PDB entry 6RWO | electron microscopy, 3.05 A resolution | chains K and J of the 16 polymer chains in the assembly

# Chain K (and J)
Protein: Pol protein
From: Simian immunodeficiency virus
Notes: chain J of this document is another copy of the same molecule, construct and numbering; everything in this record applies to it too
UniProtKB: E1ANT8 (E1ANT8_SIV); residues 1-289 here correspond to UniProt positions 735-1023 (UniProt number = residue number + 734)
Amino-acid sequence (290 residues; numbered 0 to 289; the number before each row is that of its first residue; numbering starts at 0):
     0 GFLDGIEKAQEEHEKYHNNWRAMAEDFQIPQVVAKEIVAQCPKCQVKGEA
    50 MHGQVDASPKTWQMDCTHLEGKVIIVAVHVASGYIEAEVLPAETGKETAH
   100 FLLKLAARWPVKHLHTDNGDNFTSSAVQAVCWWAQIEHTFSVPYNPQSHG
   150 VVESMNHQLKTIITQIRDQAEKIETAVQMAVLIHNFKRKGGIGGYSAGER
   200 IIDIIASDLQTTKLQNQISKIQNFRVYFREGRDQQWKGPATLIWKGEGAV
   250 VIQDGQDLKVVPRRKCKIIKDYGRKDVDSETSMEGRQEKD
Unresolved in the structure: 0-3, 44-56, 141-148, 218-289 (chain J: 0, 45-56, 141-149, 274-289)
Construct notes: expression tag (0); engineered mutation Asp119 (Ala853 in E1ANT8), Ser140 (Gly874 in E1ANT8), His148 (Gln882 in E1ANT8)
Bound ions: Zn2+: His12, His16, Cys40, Cys43

# Interface between chain K and chain J
Contacting residue pairs - 27 pairs, chain K then chain J:
  Glu13(K) with Gln168(J), hydrogen bond (backbone-side chain)
  Lys14(K) with Gln168(J)
  Tyr15(K) with Ile182(J); Lys186(J); Arg187(J), hydrogen bond (backbone-side chain)
  His16(K) with Arg187(J), hydrogen bond (backbone-side chain)
  Lys42(K) with Gln164(J); Asp167(J), salt bridge
  Val79(K) with Ile191(J)
  Ala80(K) with Ile191(J)
  Ser81(K) with Ile191(J)
  Gln164(K) with His16(J); Lys42(J); Cys43(J)
  Ile165(K) with His16(J)
  Asp167(K) with Lys42(J), salt bridge
  Gln168(K) with Glu13(J); Lys14(J)
  Ile182(K) with Tyr15(J)
  Lys186(K) with Glu11(J), salt bridge; Tyr15(J)
  Arg187(K) with Tyr15(J), hydrogen bond (side chain-backbone); His16(J), hydrogen bond (side chain-backbone); Asn18(J)
  Lys188(K) with Asp25(J), salt bridge
  Ile191(K) with Tyr194(J), hydrophobic; Asp202(J)
Other interface residues (no listed pair), chain K (24 interface residues in all): Glu11, Gly82, Val150, Met154, Gly190, Gly192, Arg199
Other interface residues (no listed pair), chain J (23 interface residues in all): Asn17, Thr163, Ile165, Gly190, Glu198

# In short
24 residues of chain K face 23 of chain J across their interface, with 5 hydrogen bonds and 4 salt bridges.
Polar pairs include Lys42(K)-Asp167(J), Lys186(K)-Glu11(J) and Lys188(K)-Asp25(J). The Zn2+ site is built by
His12(K), His16(K), Cys40(K) and Cys43(K).
Chain K and chain J are both Pol protein (Simian immunodeficiency virus); the structure, SIVrcm intasome
(Q148H/G140S) in complex with bictegravir, was determined by electron microscopy together with 6RWL, 6RWM and
6RWN from the same study.
